PDB entry 8DQX | electron microscopy, 2.10 A resolution | chains E and H of the 11 polymer chains in the assembly

Chain E:
Molecule: Replication factor C subunit 5
Source organism: Saccharomyces cerevisiae
UniProtKB: P38251 (RFC5_YEAST); residues 1-354 here = UniProt positions 1-354
Sequence (354 residues; each row starts with the number of its first residue):
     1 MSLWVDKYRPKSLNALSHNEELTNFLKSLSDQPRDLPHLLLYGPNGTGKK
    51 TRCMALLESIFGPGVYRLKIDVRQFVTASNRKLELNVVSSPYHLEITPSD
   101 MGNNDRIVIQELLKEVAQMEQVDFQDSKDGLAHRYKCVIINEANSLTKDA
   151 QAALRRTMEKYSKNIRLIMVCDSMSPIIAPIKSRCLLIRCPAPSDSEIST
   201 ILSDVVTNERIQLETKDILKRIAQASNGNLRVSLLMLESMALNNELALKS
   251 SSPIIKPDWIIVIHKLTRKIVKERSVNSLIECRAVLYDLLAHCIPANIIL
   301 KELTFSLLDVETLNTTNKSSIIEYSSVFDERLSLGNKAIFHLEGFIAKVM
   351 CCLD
Not modelled in the structure: 354
UniProt features mapped onto this chain:
  - binding site (ATP): V5, S17, G43 to T51, R231
Small-molecule neighbours:
  - ATP-gamma-S (AGS; phosphothiophosphoric acid-adenylate ester): R155, E159, P180, R184
  - GDP (guanosine-5'-diphosphate): V5, Y8, R9, P10, A15, L16, S17, H18, P44, N45, G46, T47, G48, K49, K50, T51, R52, I201, L230, R231, L234
What the authors report for this chain:
  - binding site for GDP: R52
  - specificity-determining residues: R52
  - conformationally variable residues (loop rearrangement): E120 to Y135

Chain H:
Molecule: Proliferating cell nuclear antigen
Source organism: Saccharomyces cerevisiae
UniProtKB: P15873 (PCNA_YEAST); residues 1-258 here = UniProt positions 1-258
Sequence (259 residues; numbered 0 to 258; the number before each row is that of its first residue; numbering starts at 0):
     0 SMLEAKFEEASLFKRIIDGFKDCVQLVNFQCKEDGIIAQAVDDSRVLLVS
    50 LEIGVEAFQEYRCDHPVTLGMDLTSLSKILRCGNNTDTLTLIADNTPDSI
   100 ILLFEDTKKDRIAEYSLKLMDIDADFLKIEELQYDSTLSLPSSEFSKIVR
   150 DLSQLSDSINIMITKETIKFVADGDIGSGSVIIKPFVDMEHPETSIKLEM
   200 DQPVDLTFGAKYLLDIIKGSSLSDRVGIRLSSEAPALFQFDLKSGFLQFF
   250 LAPKFNDEE
Not modelled in the structure: 0
Sequence notes: expression tag (0)
UniProt features mapped onto this chain:
  - DNA-binding region: R61 to R80
  - cross-link (Glycyl lysine isopeptide (Lys-Gly)): K127 (interchain with G-Cter in SUMO), K164 (interchain with G-Cter in SUMO)

How chain E and chain H interact:
Pairs across the interface (39):
  R73(E) with D42(H)
  S90(E) with R44(H)
  P91(E) with R44(H)
  E115(E) with S43(H)
  Q118(E) with K253(H); F254(H), hydrogen bond (backbone-backbone)
  M119(E) with V45(H), hydrophobic; Y211(H), hydrophobic; A251(H); P252(H); K253(H)
  E120(E) with V45(H); A251(H); P252(H), hydrogen bond (backbone-backbone); F254(H)
  Q121(E) with S43(H); R44(H)
  V122(E) with R44(H), hydrogen bond (backbone-backbone); V45(H); A251(H), hydrophobic
  F124(E) with L47(H), hydrophobic; L126(H); K127(H), hydrogen bond (backbone-backbone); I128(H), hydrophobic; F249(H), hydrophobic
  Q125(E) with D124(H); L126(H)
  K128(E) with L131(H)
  D129(E) with L131(H); E232(H); A233(H); P234(H)
  G130(E) with P234(H)
  L131(E) with E232(H); A233(H); P234(H)
  H133(E) with E232(H), salt bridge
  K163(E) with F254(H)
  N164(E) with F254(H)
Other interface residues (no listed pair), chain E (23 interface residues in all): K69, D71, A117, S127, Y161
Other interface residues (no listed pair), chain H (22 interface residues in all): L46, F125, D256
Interface features reported in the paper:
  - interface residues, chain E: E120(E)

Summary:
23 residues of chain E face 22 of chain H across their interface, with 4 hydrogen bonds and 1 salt bridge.
Polar contacts include H133(E)-E232(H), Q118(E)-F254(H) and E120(E)-P252(H). Bound to chain E: ATP-gamma-S and
GDP. From UniProt: 12 ATP-binding residues on chain E. The paper reports a binding site for GDP at R52(E); the
interface residue E120(E).
Here chain E is Replication factor C subunit 5 and chain H is Proliferating cell nuclear antigen, both from
Saccharomyces cerevisiae. Entry 8DQX (Open state of RFC:PCNA bound to a 3' ss/dsDNA junction) was determined
by electron microscopy, deposited together with 8DQW, 8DQZ, 8DR0, 8DR1, 8DR3, 8DR4 and 3 further entries.
